Entry 7ZKQ (electron microscopy, 3.15 A resolution); this record covers chains 2 and b of the 5 polymer chains in the assembly.

== Chain 2 ==
Molecule: NADH dehydrogenase subunit 2
From: Yarrowia lipolytica
Notes: EC 1.6.5.3
UniProt: S5U4R9 (S5U4R9_YARLL); residues 1-469 here = UniProt positions 1-469
Chain sequence (469 residues; row label = number of the first residue in the row):
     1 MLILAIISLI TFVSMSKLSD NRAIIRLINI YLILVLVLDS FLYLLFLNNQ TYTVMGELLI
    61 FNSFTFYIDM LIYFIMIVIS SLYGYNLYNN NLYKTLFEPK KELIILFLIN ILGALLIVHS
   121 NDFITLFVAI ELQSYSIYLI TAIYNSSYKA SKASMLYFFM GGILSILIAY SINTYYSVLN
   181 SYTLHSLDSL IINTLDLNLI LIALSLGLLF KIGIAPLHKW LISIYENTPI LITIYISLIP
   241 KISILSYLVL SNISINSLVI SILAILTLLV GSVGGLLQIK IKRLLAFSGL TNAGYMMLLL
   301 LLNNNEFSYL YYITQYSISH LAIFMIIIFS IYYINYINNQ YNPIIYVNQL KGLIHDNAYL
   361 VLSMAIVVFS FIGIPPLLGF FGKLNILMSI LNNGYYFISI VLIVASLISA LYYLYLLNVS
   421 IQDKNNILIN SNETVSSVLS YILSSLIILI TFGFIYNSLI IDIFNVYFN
Not modelled in the structure: 176-196
Modified / non-standard residues: Met1 (N-formylmethionine; FME)
Small-molecule neighbours: diundecyl phosphatidyl choline (PLC): Ile354, Ala358, Tyr359, Ala365, Ile421

== Chain b ==
Molecule: Subunit NEBM of NADH:Ubiquinone Oxidoreductase (Complex I)
From: Yarrowia lipolytica
UniProt: A0A1D8NGI5 (A0A1D8NGI5_YARLL); residues 1-74 here = UniProt positions 1-74
Chain sequence (74 residues; numbered 1 to 74; the number before each row is that of its first residue):
     1 MALFTSLVGA SGLGFATKFL SNKIRLKPAG YYPLGYVFSG VAWAGLGLVL HNVHQHSLEV
    61 LEKKKTALSE QRTE
Not modelled in the structure: 1, 68-74
Small-molecule neighbours: Lauryl Maltose Neopentyl Glycol (LMN): Phe15, Ala16, Phe19, Ala29, Gly30, Pro33, Tyr36

== Interface between chain 2 and chain b ==
Pairs across the interface (40):
  Leu44(2) - Val53(b)  hydrophobic
  Tyr333(2) - Leu26(b)
  Asp356(2) - Leu26(b)
  Asn357(2) - Lys23(b)
  Asn357(2) - Ile24(b)  hydrogen bond (side chain-backbone)
  Asn357(2) - Leu26(b)
  Tyr359(2) - Lys23(b)
  Tyr359(2) - Ile24(b)  hydrophobic
  Val435(2) - Arg25(b)
  Ser437(2) - Arg25(b)
  Ser440(2) - Ser21(b)
  Ser440(2) - Ile24(b)
  Ser440(2) - Arg25(b)
  Tyr441(2) - Thr17(b)  hydrogen bond
  Tyr441(2) - Ser21(b)
  Tyr441(2) - Ser39(b)  hydrogen bond
  Tyr441(2) - Trp43(b)  hydrogen bond
  Ser444(2) - Thr17(b)  hydrogen bond (side chain-backbone)
  Ser444(2) - Leu20(b)
  Ser444(2) - Ser21(b)
  Ser445(2) - Thr17(b)
  Ile447(2) - Leu20(b)  hydrophobic
  Ile448(2) - Leu13(b)  hydrophobic
  Ile448(2) - Ala16(b)  hydrophobic
  Ile448(2) - Thr17(b)
  Phe452(2) - Leu13(b)  hydrophobic
  Tyr456(2) - Ala10(b)
  Tyr456(2) - Leu13(b)
  Leu459(2) - His54(b)
  Asp462(2) - His54(b)
  Asp462(2) - Ser57(b)  hydrogen bond (backbone-side chain)
  Asp462(2) - Leu58(b)
  Ile463(2) - Val53(b)  hydrophobic
  Ile463(2) - His54(b)
  Ile463(2) - Ser57(b)
  Val466(2) - Ser57(b)
  Val466(2) - Val60(b)  hydrophobic
  Val466(2) - Leu61(b)  hydrophobic
  Tyr467(2) - Val53(b)  hydrophobic
  Tyr467(2) - His56(b)  hydrogen bond
Also at the interface, not in a pair above, chain 2 (26 interface residues in all): Phe329, Leu360, Ser363, Leu443, Leu449, Ile455
Also at the interface, not in a pair above, chain b (22 interface residues in all): Gly9, Lys18, Phe19

== Summary ==
Chain 2 and chain b form an interface of 26 and 22 residues respectively; the contacts include 7 hydrogen
bonds. Among the polar pairs are Asn357(2)-Ile24(b), Tyr441(2)-Thr17(b) and Tyr441(2)-Ser39(b). Chain 2 binds
diundecyl phosphatidyl choline. Ligands of chain b: Lauryl Maltose Neopentyl Glycol.
Here chain 2 is NADH dehydrogenase subunit 2 and chain b is Subunit NEBM of NADH:Ubiquinone Oxidoreductase
(Complex I), both from Yarrowia lipolytica. Entry 7ZKQ (Early Pp module assembly intermediate of complex I)
was determined by electron microscopy, deposited together with 7ZKP.
